Entry 4UQ2 (X-ray diffraction, 2.43 A resolution); this record covers chains C and E of the 3 polymer chains in the assembly.

# Chain C
Name: HLA class I histocompatibility antigen, a-11 alpha chain
Source organism: Homo sapiens
Notes: fragment: extracellular domain, residues 25-299
Reference sequence: P13746 (1A11_HUMAN); residues 1-275 here correspond to UniProt positions 25-299 (UniProt number = residue number + 24)
Amino-acid sequence (275 residues; numbered 1 to 275; the number before each row is that of its first residue):
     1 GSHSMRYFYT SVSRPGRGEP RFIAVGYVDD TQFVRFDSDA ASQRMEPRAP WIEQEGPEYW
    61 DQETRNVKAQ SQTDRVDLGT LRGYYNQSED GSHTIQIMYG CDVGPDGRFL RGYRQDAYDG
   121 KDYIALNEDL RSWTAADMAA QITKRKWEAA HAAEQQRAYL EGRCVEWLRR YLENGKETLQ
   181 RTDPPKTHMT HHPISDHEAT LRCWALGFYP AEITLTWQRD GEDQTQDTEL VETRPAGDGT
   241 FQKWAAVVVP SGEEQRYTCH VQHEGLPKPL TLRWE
Disulfides: C101-C164, C203-C259

# Chain E
Name: Azobenzene-containing peptide
Amino-acid sequence (7 residues; numbered 1 to 7; the number before each row is that of its first residue):
     1 AIMXYPK
Modified positions: XY1 (4-[(E)-[5-(2-azanylethyl)-2-oxidanyl-phenyl]diazenyl]benzoic acid) at position 4

# Chain C / chain E interface
Contacting residue pairs (31; chain C residue first):
  Y7(C) - A1(E)  hydrogen bond (side chain-backbone)
  Y7(C) - I2(E)  hydrophobic
  Y9(C) - I2(E)
  E63(C) - A1(E)
  E63(C) - I2(E)  hydrogen bond (side chain-backbone)
  N66(C) - I2(E)
  N66(C) - M3(E)
  N66(C) - XY1_4(E)
  V67(C) - I2(E)
  D77(C) - P6(E)
  D77(C) - K7(E)  hydrogen bond (side chain-backbone)
  Y84(C) - K7(E)  hydrogen bond (side chain-backbone)
  Y99(C) - I2(E)
  Y99(C) - M3(E)  hydrogen bond (side chain-backbone)
  R114(C) - M3(E)
  D116(C) - K7(E)  salt bridge
  T143(C) - K7(E)  hydrogen bond (side chain-backbone)
  K146(C) - K7(E)  hydrogen bond (side chain-backbone)
  W147(C) - P6(E)  hydrogen bond (side chain-backbone)
  W147(C) - K7(E)
  A150(C) - Y5(E)  hydrophobic
  A150(C) - P6(E)  hydrophobic
  A152(C) - Y5(E)  hydrophobic
  Q155(C) - Y5(E)
  Q156(C) - M3(E)  hydrogen bond
  Y159(C) - A1(E)  hydrogen bond (side chain-backbone)
  Y159(C) - I2(E)
  Y159(C) - M3(E)  hydrophobic
  R163(C) - I2(E)  hydrogen bond (side chain-backbone)
  W167(C) - A1(E)
  Y171(C) - A1(E)  hydrogen bond (side chain-backbone)
Other interface residues (no listed pair), chain C (30 interface residues in all): M5, M45, Y59, T73, T80, L81, I95, I97, Y123

# In short
The interface between chain C and chain E involves 30 residues on one side and 7 on the other, with 12
hydrogen bonds and 1 salt bridge. Among the polar pairs are D116(C)-K7(E), Y7(C)-A1(E) and E63(C)-I2(E).
Chain C is HLA class I histocompatibility antigen, a-11 alpha chain (Homo sapiens) and chain E is
Azobenzene-containing peptide; the structure, Crystal structure of HLA-A1101 in complex with an azobenzene-
containing peptide, was determined by X-ray diffraction together with 4UQ3 from the same study.
